Entry 1FZC (X-ray diffraction, 2.30 A resolution); this record covers chains C and F of the 10 polymer chains in the assembly.

== Chain C (and F) ==
Molecule: Fibrin
Organism: Homo sapiens
Notes: fragment: double-d; chain F of this document is another copy of the same molecule, construct and numbering; everything in this record applies to it too
UniProt: P02679 (FIBG_HUMAN); aligned to UniProt positions 111-429 over residues 88-406 (the alignment contains insertions or deletions, so no single offset holds)
Chain sequence (319 residues; numbered 88 to 406; the number before each row is that of its first residue):
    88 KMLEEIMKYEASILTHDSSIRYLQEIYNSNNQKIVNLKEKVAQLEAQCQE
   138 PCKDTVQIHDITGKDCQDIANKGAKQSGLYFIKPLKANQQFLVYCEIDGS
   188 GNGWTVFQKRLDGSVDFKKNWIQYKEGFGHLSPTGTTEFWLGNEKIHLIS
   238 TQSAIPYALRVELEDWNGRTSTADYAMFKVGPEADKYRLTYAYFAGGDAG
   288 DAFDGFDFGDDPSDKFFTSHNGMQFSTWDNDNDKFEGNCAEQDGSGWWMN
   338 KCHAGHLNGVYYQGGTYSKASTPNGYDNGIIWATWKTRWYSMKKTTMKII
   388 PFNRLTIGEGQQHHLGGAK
Disordered / not traced: 88-96, 398-406
Cystine bridges: Cys153-Cys182, Cys326-Cys339
Sequence notes: conflict Lys88 (Ile114 in P02679)
Bound ions: Ca2+: Asp318, Asp320, Phe322, Gly324

== Chain C / chain F interface ==
Residue-residue contacts (18; chain C residue first):
  Ala241(C) - Asp291(F)
  Met264(C) - Asn308(F)
  Met264(C) - Gly309(F)
  Ala271(C) - Pro299(F)
  Asp272(C) - Ser300(F)
  Arg275(C) - Ser300(F)
  Arg275(C) - Phe303(F)
  Arg275(C) - Phe304(F)
  Leu276(C) - Phe303(F)
  Thr277(C) - Phe303(F)
  Tyr278(C) - Phe303(F)
  Ala279(C) - Arg275(F)
  Ala279(C) - Asn308(F)
  Ala279(C) - Gly309(F)
  Ala279(C) - Lys321(F)  hydrogen bond (backbone-side chain)
  Tyr280(C) - Arg275(F)
  Tyr280(C) - Gly309(F)
  Asn308(C) - Lys321(F)
Other interface residues (no listed pair), chain C (13 interface residues in all): Pro243, Gly309
Other interface residues (no listed pair), chain F (12 interface residues in all): Ala279, Asp298, Met310

== Summary ==
13 residues of chain C and 12 residues of chain F are in contact, with 1 hydrogen bond. Its one
hydrogen-bonded contact is Ala279(C)-Lys321(F). Asp318(C), Asp320(C), Phe322(C) and Gly324(C) coordinate Ca2+.
Chain C and chain F are both Fibrin (Homo sapiens); the structure, Crystal structure of fragment double-D from
human fibrin with two different bound ligands, was determined by X-ray diffraction.
